4JUG - chains A and E of the 6 polymer chains in the assembly; structure by X-ray diffraction, 2.70 A resolution.

[Chain A (and E)]
Protein: Hemagglutinin
Organism: Influenza A virus
Notes: fragment: Hemagglutinin HA1 chain; chain E of this document is another copy of the same molecule, construct and numbering; everything in this record applies to it too
Reference sequence: Q9WFX3 (HEMA_I18A0); the construct lacks a stretch of the UniProt sequence and is renumbered around it, so the offset changes along the chain: 5-42 = UniProt 18-55; 44-49 = UniProt 56-61; 50-132 = UniProt 63-145; 133-325 = UniProt 147-339
Sequence (324 residues; numbered 5 to 327 plus 2 insertion-coded residues; 1 number in that range is skipped by the numbering (no residue carries it; nothing is unmodelled there); the number before each row is that of its first residue):
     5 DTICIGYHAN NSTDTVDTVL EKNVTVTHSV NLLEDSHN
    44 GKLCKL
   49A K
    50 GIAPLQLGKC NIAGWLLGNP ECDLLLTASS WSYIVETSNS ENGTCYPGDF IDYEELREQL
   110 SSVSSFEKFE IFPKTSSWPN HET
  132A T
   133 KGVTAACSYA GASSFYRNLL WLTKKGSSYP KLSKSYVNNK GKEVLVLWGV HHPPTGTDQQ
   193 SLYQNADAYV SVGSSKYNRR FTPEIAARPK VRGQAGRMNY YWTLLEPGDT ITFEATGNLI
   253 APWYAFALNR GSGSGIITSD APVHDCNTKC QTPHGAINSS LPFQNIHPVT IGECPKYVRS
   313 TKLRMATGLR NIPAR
Differences from the reference sequence: engineered mutation Gly-225 (Asp239 in Q9WFX3); expression tag (326-327)
Disulfide bonds: Cys-47/Cys-278, Cys-59/Cys-71, Cys-94/Cys-139, Cys-282/Cys-306
Covalently attached groups: N-acetylglucosamine (NAG) linked to Asn-91
Curated features (UniProtKB/Swiss-Prot):
  - glycosylation (N-linked (GlcNAc...) asparagine): Asn-14, Asn-15, Asn-27, Asn-91, Asn-290

[Chain A / chain E interface]
Pairs across the interface (17):
  Ser-203(A) / Ala-218(E)
  Gly-205(A) / Pro-221(E)
  Ser-206(A) / Pro-221(E)
  Ser-206(A) / Arg-229(E)  hydrogen bond (backbone-side chain)
  Ser-207(A) / Val-223(E)
  Lys-208(A) / Asp-98(E)
  Asn-210(A) / Asp-98(E)
  Asn-210(A) / Glu-216(E)
  Asn-210(A) / Arg-220(E)  hydrogen bond
  Asn-210(A) / Arg-229(E)
  Arg-212(A) / Glu-216(E)
  Arg-212(A) / Ile-217(E)  hydrogen bond (side chain-backbone)
  Thr-242(A) / Pro-221(E)
  Thr-244(A) / Ala-219(E)
  Thr-244(A) / Pro-221(E)
  Glu-246(A) / Ala-218(E)
  Glu-246(A) / Ala-219(E)  hydrogen bond (side chain-backbone)
Also at the interface, not in a pair above, chain A (12 interface residues in all): Tyr-201, Arg-211

[In short]
12 residues of chain A and 9 residues of chain E are in contact, with 4 hydrogen bonds. Polar pairs include
Ser-206(A)/Arg-229(E), Asn-210(A)/Arg-220(E) and Arg-212(A)/Ile-217(E). N-acetylglucosamine is covalently
linked to Asn-91(A).
Both chains are Hemagglutinin (Influenza A virus). Entry 4JUG (Crystal structure of 1918 pandemic influenza
virus hemagglutinin mutant D225G) was determined by X-ray diffraction (same publication as 4JTV, 4JTX, 4JU0,
4JUH and 4JUJ).
